Entry 7LEP (electron microscopy, 3.25 A resolution); this record covers chains D and E of the 8 polymer chains in the assembly.

Chain D:
Molecule: Glutamate receptor 2
Source organism: Mus musculus
UniProtKB: C9K0Z0 (C9K0Z0_MOUSE); residues 396-819 here correspond to UniProt positions 417-840 (UniProt number = residue number + 21)
Sequence (424 residues; each row starts with the number of its first residue):
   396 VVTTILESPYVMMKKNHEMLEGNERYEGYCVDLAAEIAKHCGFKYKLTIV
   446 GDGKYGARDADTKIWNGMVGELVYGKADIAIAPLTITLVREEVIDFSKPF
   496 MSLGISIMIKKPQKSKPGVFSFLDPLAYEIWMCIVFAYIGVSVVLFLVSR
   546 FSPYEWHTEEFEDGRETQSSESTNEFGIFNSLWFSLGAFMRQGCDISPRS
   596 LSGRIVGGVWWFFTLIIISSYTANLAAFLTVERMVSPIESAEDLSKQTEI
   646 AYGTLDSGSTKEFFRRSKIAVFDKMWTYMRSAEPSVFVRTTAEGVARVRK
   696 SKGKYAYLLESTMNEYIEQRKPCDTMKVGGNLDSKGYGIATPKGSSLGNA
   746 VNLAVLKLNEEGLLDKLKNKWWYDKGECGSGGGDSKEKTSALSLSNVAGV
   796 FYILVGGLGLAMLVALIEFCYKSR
Not modelled in the structure: 548-568
Differences from the reference sequence: conflict Glu756 (Gln777 in C9K0Z0)
Disulfide bonds: Cys718-Cys773
Small-molecule neighbours: ZK1 ({[7-morpholin-4-yl-2,3-dioxo-6-(trifluoromethyl)-3,4-dihydroquinoxalin-1(2H)-yl]methyl}phosphonic acid): Glu402, Tyr450, Pro478, Leu479, Thr480, Arg485, Gly653, Ser654, Glu705, Thr707, Met708, Tyr732

Chain E:
Molecule: Protein cornichon homolog 2
Source organism: Mus musculus
UniProtKB: O35089 (CNIH2_MOUSE); residues 2-160 here = UniProt positions 2-160
Sequence (159 residues; row label = number of the first residue in the row):
     2 AFTFAAFCYMLTLVLCASLIFFVIWHIIAFDELRTDFKNPIDQGNPARAR
    52 ERLKNIERICCLLRKLVVPEYSIHGLFCLMFLCAAEWVTLGLNIPLLFTH
   102 LWRYFHRPADGSEVMYDAVSIMNADILNYCQKESWCKLAFYLLSFFYYLY
   152 SMVYTLVSF
Not modelled in the structure: 38-49, 115-120
Differences from the reference sequence: conflict Thr100 (Tyr in O35089)

Interface between chain D and chain E:
Contacting residue pairs (17):
  Met527(D) - Phe5(E)  hydrophobic
  Met527(D) - Cys84(E)  hydrophobic
  Cys528(D) - Phe5(E)  hydrophobic
  Cys528(D) - Phe8(E)
  Phe531(D) - Phe5(E)  hydrophobic
  Phe531(D) - Leu12(E)
  Phe531(D) - Met81(E)  hydrophobic
  Phe531(D) - Cys84(E)  hydrophobic
  Ala532(D) - Phe8(E)  hydrophobic
  Ile534(D) - Leu77(E)  hydrophobic
  Val538(D) - Leu16(E)  hydrophobic
  Val538(D) - Leu77(E)  hydrophobic
  Val539(D) - Leu16(E)  hydrophobic
  Leu542(D) - Ser19(E)
  Leu542(D) - Phe23(E)  hydrophobic
  Leu542(D) - Ile74(E)  hydrophobic
  Phe546(D) - Trp26(E)  hydrophobic
Other interface residues (no listed pair), chain D (11 interface residues in all): Gly535, Phe541
Other interface residues (no listed pair), chain E (14 interface residues in all): Phe22, Pro70, Leu80

In short:
Chain D and chain E form an interface of 11 and 14 residues respectively. Bound to chain D: compound ZK1.
Chain D is Glutamate receptor 2 and chain E is Protein cornichon homolog 2, both from Mus musculus; the
structure, The composite LBD-TMD structure combined from all hippocampal AMPAR subtypes at 3.25 Angstrom
resolution, was determined by electron microscopy.
